Entry 1TQC (X-ray diffraction, 2.80 A resolution); this record covers chains A and C of the 3 polymer chains in the assembly.

[Chain A]
Molecule: prion protein
Organism: Ovis aries
Notes: fragment: ARR variant, residues 127-228
Reference sequence: P23907 (PRIO_SHEEP); residues 127-228 here = UniProt positions 127-228
Amino-acid sequence (102 residues; each row starts with the number of its first residue):
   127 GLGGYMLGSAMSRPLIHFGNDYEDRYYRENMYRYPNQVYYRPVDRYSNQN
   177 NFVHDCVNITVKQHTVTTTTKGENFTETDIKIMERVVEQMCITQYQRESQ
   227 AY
UniProt features mapped onto this chain:
  - glycosylation (N-linked (GlcNAc...) asparagine): Asn184 (complex), Asn200 (complex)
Cystine bridges: Cys182-Cys217
Reported in the primary citation:
  - conformationally variable residues (side-chain flip): Arg167

[Chain C]
Molecule: VRQ14 Fab light chain
Organism: Mus musculus
Notes: fragment: VRQ14 Fab fragment; antibody fragment or engineered binder
Amino-acid sequence (219 residues; each row starts with the number of its first residue; a row labelled like 29A-29B holds insertion residues (29A, then the next letters in order)):
     1 DVVMSQTPLTLSVTIGQPASISCKSSQSL
29A-29B LD
    30 S
30A-30C DGK
    31 TYLNWLLQRPGQSPKRLIYLVSRLDSGVPDRFTGSGSGTDFTLKISRVEA
    81 EDLGIYFCWQGSHFPQTFGGGTKLEIKRADAAPTVSIFPPSSEQLTSGGA
   131 SVVCFLNNFYPKDINVKWKIDGSERQNGVLNSWTDQDSKDSTYSMSSTLT
   181 LTKDEYERHNSYTCEATHKTSTSPIVKSFNRNEC
Cystine bridges: Cys23-Cys88, Cys134-Cys194

[Chain A / chain C interface]
Contacting residue pairs - 22 pairs, chain A then chain C:
  Tyr152(A) with Arg53(C)
  Asn156(A) with Arg53(C), hydrogen bond
  Tyr158(A) with Lys30C(C)
  Arg159(A) with Lys30C(C); Arg53(C)
  Thr194(A) with Lys30C(C); Tyr32(C)
  Thr196(A) with Gln96(C), hydrogen bond (backbone-side chain)
  Lys197(A) with Asp29B(C), salt bridge; Tyr32(C); Asn34(C), hydrogen bond (backbone-side chain); Gly91(C), hydrogen bond (side chain-backbone); Ser92(C), hydrogen bond (side chain-backbone)
  Gly198(A) with Tyr32(C); Asn34(C); Tyr49(C); Leu50(C)
  Glu199(A) with Arg46(C), hydrogen bond (backbone-side chain); Tyr49(C); Leu50(C)
  Asn200(A) with Arg46(C); Tyr49(C)
Other interface residues (no listed pair), chain A (11 interface residues in all): Asp205
Other interface residues (no listed pair), chain C (12 interface residues in all): Asp55

[In short]
The interface between chain A and chain C involves 11 residues on one side and 12 on the other, with 6
hydrogen bonds and 1 salt bridge. Polar pairs include Lys197(A)-Asp29B(C), Asn156(A)-Arg53(C) and
Thr196(A)-Gln96(C). The paper reports conformational variability at Arg167(A).
Chain A is prion protein (Ovis aries) and chain C is VRQ14 Fab light chain (Mus musculus); the structure,
Ovine recombinant PrP(114-234), ARR variant in complex with the VRQ14 Fab fragment (IgG2a), was determined by
X-ray diffraction together with 1TQB from the same study.
